2KEK - chains A and D of the 4 polymer chains in the assembly; structure by solution NMR.

== Chain A ==
Molecule: Lactose operon repressor
Organism: Escherichia coli
Reference sequence: P03023 (LACI_ECOLI); residues 1-62 here = UniProt positions 1-62
Chain sequence (62 residues; row label = number of the first residue in the row):
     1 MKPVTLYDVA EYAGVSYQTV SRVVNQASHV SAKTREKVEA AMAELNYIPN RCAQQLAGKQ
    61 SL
Sequence notes: engineered mutation Cys52 (Val in P03023)
Curated features (UniProtKB/Swiss-Prot):
  - DNA-binding region: Leu6 to Asn25 (H-T-H motif)
  - mutagenesis: Tyr17 (Y17H: Broadening of specificity), Arg22 (R22N: Recognizes an operator variant)
What the authors report for this chain:
  - binding site for the 23-nt DNA strand: Tyr17, Gln18, Arg22, Leu56
  - conformationally variable residues (loop rearrangement): Val24 to Thr34

== Chain D ==
Molecule: 23-nt DNA strand
Sequence (23 nucleotides; each row starts with the number of its first residue; note: 1 number in that range is skipped by the numbering (no residue carries it; nothing is unmodelled there); numbers below 1 keep their minus sign (DG-1 is residue -1)):
    -1 G
     1 AATTGCGTTG CGCTCACTGC CG

== How chain A and chain D interact ==
Contacting residue pairs (27; chain A residue first):
  Thr5(A) with DG12(D), phosphate contact; DC13(D), phosphate contact
  Leu6(A) with DG12(D), sugar contact; DC13(D), phosphate contact; DT14(D), base contact
  Tyr7(A) with DG12(D), phosphate contact; DC13(D), base contact
  Tyr17(A) with DT14(D), base contact
  Gln18(A) with DT14(D), base contact; DC15(D), base contact; DA16(D), base contact
  Ser21(A) with DT14(D), phosphate contact
  Val24(A) with DT14(D), phosphate contact
  Asn25(A) with DT14(D), phosphate contact; DC15(D), phosphate contact
  Tyr47(A) with DC13(D), phosphate contact
  Ile48(A) with DC13(D), phosphate contact
  Pro49(A) with DC13(D), phosphate contact
  Asn50(A) with DG12(D), phosphate contact; DC13(D), phosphate contact
  Ala53(A) with DC13(D), sugar contact
  Gln54(A) with DC13(D), phosphate contact; DT14(D), phosphate contact
  Ala57(A) with DC13(D), base contact; DT14(D), sugar contact
  Gly58(A) with DT14(D), base contact
  Gln60(A) with DC15(D), sugar contact
Interface residues without a listed pair, chain A (18 interface residues in all): Leu56

== Overview ==
The interface between chain A and chain D involves 18 residues on one side and 5 on the other. From UniProt: 2
mutagenesis sites on chain A. The paper reports a binding site for the 23-nt DNA strand at Tyr17(A), Gln18(A)
and Arg22(A) among others; conformational variability at Val24(A).
Here chain A is Lactose operon repressor (Escherichia coli) and chain D is a 23-nt DNA strand. Entry 2KEK
(Solution structure of a dimer of LAC repressor DNA-binding domain complexed to its natural operator O3) was
determined by solution NMR together with 2KEI and 2KEJ from the same study.
